PDB entry 7VN7 | X-ray diffraction, 2.11 A resolution | chains C and G of the 4 polymer chains in the assembly

Chain C:
Molecule: Maltodextrin-binding protein, Protein BRASSINAZOLE-RESISTANT 1
Source organism: Serratia sp. (strain FS14)
UniProtKB: chimeric construct of A0A4P1LXE0, Q8S307: residues -347 to 20 from A0A4P1LXE0 (A0A4P1LXE0_SERSF) positions 3-370 (UniProt number = residue number + 350); residues 21-90 from Q8S307 positions 21-90 (same numbers)
Amino-acid sequence (439 residues; row label = number of the first residue in the row; numbers below 1 keep their minus sign (Met-348 is residue -348)):
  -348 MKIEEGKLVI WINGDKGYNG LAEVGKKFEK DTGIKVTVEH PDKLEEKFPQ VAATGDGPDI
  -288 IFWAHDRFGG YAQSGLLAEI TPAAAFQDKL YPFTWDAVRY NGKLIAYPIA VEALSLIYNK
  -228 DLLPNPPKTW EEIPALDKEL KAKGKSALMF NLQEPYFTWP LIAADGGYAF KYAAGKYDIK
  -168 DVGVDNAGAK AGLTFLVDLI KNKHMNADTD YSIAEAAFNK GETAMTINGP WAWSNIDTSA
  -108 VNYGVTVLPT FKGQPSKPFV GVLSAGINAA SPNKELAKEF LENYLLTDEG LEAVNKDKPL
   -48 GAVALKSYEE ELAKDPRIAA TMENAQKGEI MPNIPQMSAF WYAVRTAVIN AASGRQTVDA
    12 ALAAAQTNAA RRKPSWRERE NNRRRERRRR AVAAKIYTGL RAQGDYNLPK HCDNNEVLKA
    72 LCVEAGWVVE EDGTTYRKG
Disordered / not traced: 89-90
Construct notes: initiating methionine (-348); engineered mutation Ala-266 (Asp84 in A0A4P1LXE0), Ala-265 (Lys85 in A0A4P1LXE0), Ala-176 (Glu174 in A0A4P1LXE0), Ala-175 (Asn175 in A0A4P1LXE0), Ala-109 (Lys241 in A0A4P1LXE0), Ala11 (Glu361 in A0A4P1LXE0), Ala14 (Lys364 in A0A4P1LXE0), Ala15 (Asp365 in A0A4P1LXE0)

Chain G:
Molecule: 15-nt DNA strand
Sequence (15 nucleotides; row label = number of the first residue in the row; numbers below 1 keep their minus sign (DT-3 is residue -3)):
    -3 TTGACACGTG TCAAA

Chain C / chain G interface:
Pairs across the interface (9):
  Arg36(C) - DT-2(G)  sugar contact
  Arg36(C) - DG-1(G)  salt bridge to the phosphate
  Arg36(C) - DA0(G)  phosphate contact
  Glu37(C) - DC1(G)  hydrogen bond to the base
  Arg40(C) - DA0(G)  salt bridge to the phosphate
  Arg40(C) - DC1(G)  base contact
  Lys61(C) - DA11(G)  salt bridge to the phosphate
  His62(C) - DA10(G)  hydrogen bond to the phosphate
  His62(C) - DA11(G)  salt bridge to the phosphate
Other interface residues (no listed pair), chain C (7 interface residues in all): Arg23, Glu29
Other interface residues (no listed pair), chain G (8 interface residues in all): DT-3, DA2

Summary:
Chain C and chain G form an interface of 7 and 8 residues respectively; the contacts include 2 hydrogen bonds
and 4 salt bridges. Polar contacts include Glu37(C)-DC1(G), His62(C)-DA10(G) and Arg36(C)-DG-1(G).
Chain C is Maltodextrin-binding protein, Protein BRASSINAZOLE-RESISTANT 1 (Serratia sp. (strain FS14)) and
chain G is a 15-nt DNA strand; the structure, Crystal structure of MBP-fused BIL1/BZR1 (21-90) in complex with
double-stranded DNA contaning GACACGTGTC, was determined by X-ray diffraction together with 7VN2, 7VN3, 7VN4,
7VN5, 7VN6 and 7VN8 from the same study.
